PDB entry 3DZD | X-ray diffraction, 2.40 A resolution | chains A and B

# Chain A (and B)
Molecule: Transcriptional regulator (NtrC family)
Organism: Aquifex aeolicus
Notes: fragment: to 369; chain B of this document is another copy of the same molecule, construct and numbering; everything in this record applies to it too
UniProt: O66551 (O66551_AQUAE); numbering as in UniProt (aligned over 2-369)
Sequence (368 residues; row label = number of the first residue in the row):
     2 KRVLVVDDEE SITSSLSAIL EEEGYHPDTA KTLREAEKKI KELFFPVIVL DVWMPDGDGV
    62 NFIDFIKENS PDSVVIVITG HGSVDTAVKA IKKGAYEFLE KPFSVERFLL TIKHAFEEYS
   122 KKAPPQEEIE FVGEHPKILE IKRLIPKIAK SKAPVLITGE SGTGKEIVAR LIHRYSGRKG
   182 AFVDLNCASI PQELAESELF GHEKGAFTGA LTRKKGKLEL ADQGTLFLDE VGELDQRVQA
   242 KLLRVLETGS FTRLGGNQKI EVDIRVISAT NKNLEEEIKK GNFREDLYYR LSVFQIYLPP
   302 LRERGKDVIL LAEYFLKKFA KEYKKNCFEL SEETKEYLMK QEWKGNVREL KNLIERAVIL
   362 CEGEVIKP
Modified / non-standard residues: Mse55 (selenomethionine; parent Met); Mse340 (selenomethionine; parent Met)
Cystine bridges: Cys328-Cys362
Small-molecule neighbours: ADP (adenosine-5'-diphosphate): Glu131, Phe132, Val133, Glu161, Ser162, Gly163, Thr164, Gly165, Lys166, Glu167, Ile168, Asp230, Arg305, Leu312, Tyr315, Phe316, Val348, Arg349, Lys352

# Interface between chain A and chain B
Pairs across the interface - 88 pairs, chain A then chain B:
  Arg3(A) with Glu262(B), salt bridge
  Ile41(A) with Gln259(B), hydrogen bond (backbone-side chain)
  Lys42(A) with Gln259(B)
  Glu43(A) with Asn258(B); Gln259(B); Lys260(B), hydrogen bond (backbone-backbone)
  Leu44(A) with Gln259(B); Lys260(B)
  Phe45(A) with Gln259(B); Lys260(B), hydrogen bond (backbone-backbone)
  Glu69(A) with Arg214(B), hydrogen bond (backbone-side chain)
  Asn70(A) with Gln259(B)
  Ser71(A) with Gln259(B), hydrogen bond
  Pro72(A) with Arg214(B)
  Asp73(A) with Lys216(B), salt bridge; Glu220(B); Arg254(B), salt bridge
  Val89(A) with Glu107(B)
  Tyr97(A) with His115(B), hydrogen bond (backbone-side chain); Glu118(B)
  Glu98(A) with Arg108(B), salt bridge; Leu111(B); His115(B), salt bridge
  Phe99(A) with Arg108(B), hydrogen bond (backbone-side chain); Leu111(B), hydrophobic
  Arg108(A) with Glu98(B), salt bridge; Phe99(B)
  Leu111(A) with Glu98(B); Phe99(B), hydrophobic
  His115(A) with Tyr97(B); Glu98(B), salt bridge
  Glu118(A) with Glu119(B)
  Glu119(A) with Glu118(B); Lys122(B), salt bridge
  Tyr120(A) with Asp223(B)
  Ser121(A) with Gln224(B), hydrogen bond
  Lys122(A) with Lys122(B)
  Lys123(A) with Lys216(B)
  Ala189(A) with Lys322(B), hydrogen bond (backbone-side chain); Lys325(B)
  Ser190(A) with Lys322(B)
  Arg214(A) with Pro72(B); Asp73(B), salt bridge
  Lys216(A) with Asp73(B), salt bridge
  Lys218(A) with Gln127(B), hydrogen bond
  Glu220(A) with Asp73(B)
  Leu221(A) with Pro126(B)
  Asp223(A) with Tyr120(B), hydrogen bond
  Gln224(A) with Ser121(B)
  Glu231(A) with Lys325(B), salt bridge
  Glu234(A) with Lys325(B), salt bridge
  Arg254(A) with Asp73(B), salt bridge
  Asn258(A) with Glu43(B)
  Gln259(A) with Ile41(B), hydrogen bond (side chain-backbone); Lys42(B); Glu43(B); Leu44(B), hydrogen bond (side chain-backbone); Phe45(B); Asn70(B); Ser71(B), hydrogen bond
  Lys260(A) with Glu43(B), hydrogen bond (backbone-backbone); Leu44(B); Phe45(B), hydrogen bond (backbone-backbone)
  Glu262(A) with Arg3(B), salt bridge
  Asn272(A) with Lys325(B), hydrogen bond
  Lys273(A) with Lys325(B)
  Lys322(A) with Ala189(B); Ser190(B), hydrogen bond (side chain-backbone)
  Tyr324(A) with Arg349(B)
  Lys325(A) with Ala189(B); Glu231(B), salt bridge; Glu234(B), salt bridge; Lys273(B)
  Arg349(A) with Tyr324(B); Ile360(B)
  Glu350(A) with Ile360(B)
  Asn353(A) with Asn353(B), hydrogen bond (backbone-side chain); Glu356(B), hydrogen bond; Arg357(B); Ile360(B)
  Leu354(A) with Arg357(B)
  Glu356(A) with Asn353(B), hydrogen bond
  Arg357(A) with Asn353(B); Leu354(B)
  Ile360(A) with Arg349(B); Glu350(B); Asn353(B)
  Leu361(A) with Glu350(B)
Other interface residues (no listed pair), chain A (62 interface residues in all): Lys2, Ile92, Ser105, Glu107, Asn187, Ile191, Pro192, Ile261, Glu323
Other interface residues (no listed pair), chain B (59 interface residues in all): Val85, Val89, Ile92, Asn187, Pro192, Ile261, Asn272, Glu323, Lys352, Leu361

# In short
Chain A and chain B form an interface of 62 and 59 residues respectively; the contacts include 21 hydrogen
bonds and 16 salt bridges. Polar contacts include Arg3(A)-Glu262(B), Asp73(A)-Lys216(B) and
Asp73(A)-Arg254(B). Ligands of chain A: ADP.
Both chains are Transcriptional regulator (NtrC family) (Aquifex aeolicus). Entry 3DZD (Crystal structure of
sigma54 activator NTRC4 in the inactive state) was determined by X-ray diffraction.
